3WHL - chains A and B; structure by X-ray diffraction, 4.00 A resolution.

# Chain A
Name: Proteasome-activating nucleotidase, 26S protease regulatory subunit 6A
Source organism: Pyrococcus furiosus
Reference sequence: chimeric construct of Q8U4H3, P33297: residues 169-353 from Q8U4H3 (PAN_PYRFU) positions 125-309 (UniProt number = residue number - 44); residues 356-434 from P33297 positions 356-434 (same numbers)
Chain sequence (270 residues; each row starts with the number of its first residue):
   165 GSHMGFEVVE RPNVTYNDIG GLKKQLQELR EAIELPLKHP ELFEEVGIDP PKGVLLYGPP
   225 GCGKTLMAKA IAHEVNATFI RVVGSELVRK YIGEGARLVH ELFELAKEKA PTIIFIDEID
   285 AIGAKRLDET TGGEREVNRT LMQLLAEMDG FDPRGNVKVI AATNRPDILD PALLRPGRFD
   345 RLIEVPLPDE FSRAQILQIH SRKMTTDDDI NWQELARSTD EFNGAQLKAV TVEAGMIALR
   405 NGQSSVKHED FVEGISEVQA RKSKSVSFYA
Unresolved in the structure: 165-169, 253-259, 290-301, 426-434
Differences from the reference sequence: expression tag (165-168); linker (354-355)
Small-molecule neighbours: ATP (adenosine-5'-triphosphate): Asp182, Ile183, Gly184, Leu186, Pro223, Pro224, Gly225, Cys226, Gly227, Lys228, Thr229, Leu230, Asp281, Ile360, His364, Gly388, Ala389, Lys392

# Chain B
Name: Probable 26S proteasome regulatory subunit p27
Source organism: Saccharomyces cerevisiae
Notes: fragment: N-terminal domain
Reference sequence: P40555 (PSMD9_YEAST); residues 1-120 here = UniProt positions 1-120
Chain sequence (122 residues; each row starts with the number of its first residue; numbers below 1 keep their minus sign (Gly-1 is residue -1)):
    -1 GSMEEEELSK LLANVKIDPS LTSRISQIDS FKLSELMVLK TDIETQLEAY FSVLEQQGIG
    59 MDSALVTPDG YPRSDVDVLQ VTMIRKNVNM LKNDLNHLLQ RSHVLLNQHF DNMNVKSNQD
   119 AR
Unresolved in the structure: -1 to 8, 61-71, 112-120
Differences from the reference sequence: expression tag (-1 to 0)

# How chain A and chain B interact
Pairs across the interface - 23 pairs, chain A then chain B:
  His364(A) - His101(B)
  Lys367(A) - Asn105(B)
  Lys367(A) - Phe108(B)
  Lys367(A) - Asp109(B)
  Met368(A) - Asn105(B)
  Met368(A) - Phe108(B)  hydrophobic
  Thr369(A) - Phe108(B)
  Lys392(A) - Gln98(B)  hydrogen bond
  Lys392(A) - His101(B)
  Val396(A) - Leu97(B)  hydrophobic
  Val396(A) - His101(B)
  Val396(A) - Leu104(B)
  Glu397(A) - Lys38(B)  salt bridge
  Gly399(A) - Leu104(B)
  Met400(A) - Met35(B)  hydrophobic
  Met400(A) - Lys38(B)
  Met400(A) - Ser100(B)
  Leu403(A) - Leu31(B)  hydrophobic
  Leu403(A) - His107(B)
  Arg404(A) - Met35(B)
  Ser408(A) - Phe108(B)
  Arg425(A) - Lys38(B)
  Arg425(A) - Glu42(B)  salt bridge
Also at the interface, not in a pair above, chain A (17 interface residues in all): Ala393, Thr395, Ser409, Val410
Also at the interface, not in a pair above, chain B (14 interface residues in all): Met111

# In short
The interface between chain A and chain B involves 17 residues on one side and 14 on the other, with 1
hydrogen bond and 2 salt bridges. Polar pairs include Glu397(A)-Lys38(B), Arg425(A)-Glu42(B) and
Lys392(A)-Gln98(B). Ligands of chain A: ATP.
Here chain A is Proteasome-activating nucleotidase, 26S protease regulatory subunit 6A (Pyrococcus furiosus)
and chain B is Probable 26S proteasome regulatory subunit p27 (Saccharomyces cerevisiae). Entry 3WHL (Crystal
structure of Nas2 N-terminal domain complexed with PAN-Rpt5C chimera) was determined by X-ray diffraction,
deposited together with 3WHJ and 3WHK.
